PDB entry 1PST | X-ray diffraction, 3.00 A resolution | chains L and M of the 3 polymer chains in the assembly

Chain L:
Molecule: Photosynthetic reaction center
From: Rhodobacter sphaeroides
UniProt: P02954 (RCEL_RHOSH); residues 5-270 here = UniProt positions 5-270
Chain sequence (266 residues; row label = number of the first residue in the row):
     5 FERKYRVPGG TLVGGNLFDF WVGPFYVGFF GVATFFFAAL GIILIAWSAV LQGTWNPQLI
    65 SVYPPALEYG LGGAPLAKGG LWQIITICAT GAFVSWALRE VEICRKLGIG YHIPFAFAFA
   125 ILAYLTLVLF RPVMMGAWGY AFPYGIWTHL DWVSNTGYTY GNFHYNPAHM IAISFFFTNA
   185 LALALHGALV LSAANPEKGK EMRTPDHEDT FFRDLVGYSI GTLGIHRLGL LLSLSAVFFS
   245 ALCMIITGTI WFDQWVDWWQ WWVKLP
Metal / ion sites: bacteriochlorophyll a Mg site 1 near His153 (its only coordinating residue here); bacteriochlorophyll a Mg site 2 near His173 (its only coordinating residue here); Fe ion: His190, His230 (shared with His219(M), Glu234(M), His266(M) of chain M)
Small-molecule neighbours:
  - bacteriochlorophyll a (BCL), molecule 1: Phe97, Phe121, Ala124, Ile125, Ala127, Tyr128, Leu131, Trp156, Val157, Ser158, Thr160, Gly161, Tyr162, Asn166, Phe167, His168, His173, Ala176, Ile177, Phe180, Phe181, Val241, Ser244, Ala245, Cys247, Met248
  - bacteriochlorophyll a (BCL), molecule 2: Phe97, Tyr128, Leu131, Phe146, Ile150, His153, Leu154, Trp156, Val157
  - bacteriochlorophyll a (BCL), molecule 3: His168, Met174, Ile177, Ser178, Phe181, Thr182, Leu185
  - bacteriopheophytin a (BPH), molecule 1: Thr38, Phe41, Ala42, Gly45, Ala93, Ala96, Phe97, Trp100, Glu104, Ile117, Ala120, Phe121, Phe123, Ala124, Tyr128, Phe146, Pro147, Tyr148, Gly149, Ile150, His153, Ser237, Leu238, Val241
  - bacteriopheophytin a (BPH), molecule 2: Val157, Tyr162, His168, Phe181
  - bacteriopheophytin a (BPH), molecule 3: Phe181, Ala184, Leu185, Ala188, Leu189, Phe216, Leu219, Val220
  - ubiquinone-10 (U10), molecule 1: Phe24, Val26, Phe29, Val31, Gly35, Val36, Thr38, Phe39, Trp100, Arg103
  - ubiquinone-10 (U10), molecule 2: Thr182, Leu185, Leu189, His190, Leu193, Glu212, Asp213, Phe216, Val220, Ser223, Ile224, Gly225, Thr226, Ile229, Leu232

Chain M:
Molecule: Photosynthetic reaction center
From: Rhodobacter sphaeroides
UniProt: P02953 (RCEM_RHOSH); numbering as in UniProt (aligned over 6-301)
Chain sequence (296 residues; each row starts with the number of its first residue):
     6 IFSQVQVRGP ADLGMTEDVN LANRSGVGPF STLLGWFGNA QLGPIYLGSL GVLSLFSGLM
    66 WFFTIGIWFW YQAGWNPAVF LRDLFFFSLE PPAPEYGLSF AAPLKEGGLW LIASFFMFVA
   126 VWSWWGRTYL RAQALGMGKH TAWAFLSAIW LWMVLGFIRP ILMGSWSEAV PYGIFSHLDW
   186 TNNFSLVHGN LFYNPFLGLS IAFLYGSALL FAMHGATILA VSRFGGEREL EQIADRGTAA
   246 ERAALFWRWT MGFNATMEGI HRWAIWMAVL VTLTGGIGIL LSGTVVDNWY VWGQNH
Sequence notes: conflict Leu202 (His in P02953)
Metal / ion sites: bacteriochlorophyll a Mg near His182 (its only coordinating residue here); Fe ion: His219, Glu234, His266 (shared with His190(L), His230(L) of chain L)
Small-molecule neighbours:
  - bacteriochlorophyll a (BCL), molecule 1: Met122, Trp157, Leu160, Val175, Ile179, His182, Leu183, Trp185, Thr186
  - bacteriochlorophyll a (BCL), molecule 2: Thr186, Phe197, Tyr210
  - bacteriochlorophyll a (BCL), molecule 3: Phe197, Gly203, Ile206, Ala207, Tyr210, Gly211, Leu214, Met272
  - bacteriopheophytin a (BPH), molecule 1: Ser59, Leu60, Gly63, Leu64, Phe67, Ala125, Val126, Trp129, Thr133, Thr146, Ala149, Phe150, Ser152, Ala153, Ala273, Val274, Val276, Thr277
  - bacteriopheophytin a (BPH), molecule 2: Trp66, Met122, Val126, Phe150, Ala153, Ile154, Leu156, Trp157, Leu160, Thr186, Asn187, Phe189, Ser190, Leu196, Phe197, Leu202, Ser205, Ile206, Leu209, Tyr210, Val276, Thr277, Gly280, Gly281, Ile284
  - bacteriopheophytin a (BPH), molecule 3: Tyr210, Ala213, Leu214, Ala217, Met218, Trp252, Met256
  - spirilloxanthin (CRT): Trp66, Phe67, Phe68, Ile70, Gly71, Ile72, Phe74, Trp75, Phe85, Leu89, Trp115, Leu116, Ser119, Met122, Phe123, Trp157, Met158, Gly161, Phe162, Trp171, Val175, Pro176, Tyr177, Gly178, His182
  - ubiquinone-10 (U10), molecule 1: Ile50, Leu52, Leu60, Trp129
  - ubiquinone-10 (U10), molecule 2: Leu214, Leu215, Met218, His219, Thr222, Ile223, Ala248, Ala249, Trp252, Met256, Phe258, Asn259, Ala260, Thr261, Met262, Ile265, Trp268, Met272

Chain L / chain M interface:
Residue-residue contacts - 176 pairs, chain L then chain M:
  Phe5(L) with Arg241(M); Glu246(M)
  Glu6(L) with Leu250(M); Arg253(M); Trp254(M), hydrogen bond
  Lys8(L) with Glu246(M), salt bridge
  Tyr9(L) with Thr243(M); Glu246(M), hydrogen bond; Arg247(M); Leu250(M), hydrophobic; Trp254(M)
  Arg10(L) with Trp254(M)
  Trp25(L) with Trp254(M)
  Pro28(L) with Arg253(M); Trp254(M)
  Phe29(L) with Thr255(M); Met256(M); Gly257(M)
  Tyr30(L) with Trp254(M), hydrogen bond (backbone-backbone)
  Trp100(L) with Thr255(M)
  Arg103(L) with Trp254(M); Thr255(M), hydrogen bond (side chain-backbone)
  Glu104(L) with Phe251(M)
  Ile107(L) with Phe251(M), hydrophobic; Trp254(M), hydrophobic; Thr255(M)
  Cys108(L) with Phe251(M), hydrophobic
  Lys110(L) with Trp254(M)
  Leu111(L) with Arg247(M), hydrogen bond (backbone-side chain); Phe251(M); Trp254(M), hydrophobic
  Gly112(L) with Arg228(M), hydrogen bond (backbone-side chain); Phe229(M)
  Ile113(L) with Ala225(M); Val226(M), hydrophobic; Phe229(M), hydrophobic; Arg247(M)
  Gly114(L) with Ala225(M), hydrogen bond (backbone-backbone); Arg228(M)
  Tyr115(L) with Ile6(M)
  His116(L) with Ala221(M); Leu224(M), hydrogen bond (side chain-backbone); Ala225(M)
  Ile117(L) with Ala221(M), hydrophobic; Thr222(M); Phe251(M), hydrophobic; Trp252(M), hydrophobic
  Trp151(L) with Tyr198(M), hydrophobic
  Leu154(L) with Phe197(M), hydrophobic
  Val157(L) with Phe197(M), hydrophobic
  Ser158(L) with Phe197(M)
  Tyr162(L) with Asn187(M), hydrogen bond; Ser190(M); Leu191(M)
  Asn166(L) with Leu183(M), hydrogen bond (side chain-backbone); Asp184(M), hydrogen bond; Asn187(M)
  His168(L) with Leu183(M), hydrogen bond (side chain-backbone); Thr186(M)
  Tyr169(L) with Phe180(M), hydrophobic; Asp184(M), hydrogen bond
  Met174(L) with Phe180(M), hydrophobic; Leu183(M), hydrophobic
  Phe180(L) with Ala213(M), hydrophobic
  Asn183(L) with Ala213(M); Phe216(M)
  Ala184(L) with Ala273(M)
  Ala186(L) with Phe216(M)
  Leu187(L) with Ser212(M); Phe216(M), hydrophobic; Ala269(M); Ala273(M), hydrophobic
  Ala188(L) with Ile270(M); Ala273(M)
  His190(L) with Phe216(M); His219(M); Glu234(M), salt bridge; His266(M), hydrogen bond
  Gly191(L) with His266(M)
  Ala192(L) with His145(M); Thr146(M); Ile270(M), hydrophobic
  Val194(L) with Glu234(M); Leu235(M); Ile238(M), hydrophobic; His266(M)
  Leu195(L) with His145(M), hydrogen bond (backbone-side chain); Glu263(M); His266(M); Arg267(M); Ile270(M), hydrophobic
  Ser196(L) with Met142(M); Gly143(M), hydrogen bond (side chain-backbone); His145(M)
  Ala197(L) with Leu235(M), hydrophobic
  Ala198(L) with Leu235(M)
  Asn199(L) with Met142(M); Glu263(M), hydrogen bond; Arg267(M)
  Pro200(L) with Gly141(M); Met142(M)
  Glu201(L) with Gln138(M); Gly141(M), hydrogen bond (backbone-backbone); Met142(M)
  Met206(L) with Leu235(M); Ala239(M), hydrophobic
  Arg207(L) with Leu140(M), hydrogen bond (side chain-backbone); Gly141(M); Met142(M); Leu235(M)
  Thr208(L) with Leu235(M)
  Pro209(L) with Leu235(M)
  His211(L) with Leu140(M); Met142(M)
  Glu212(L) with Leu235(M)
  Asp213(L) with Asn44(M)
  Thr214(L) with Gly19(M), hydrogen bond (side chain-backbone); Met20(M); Thr21(M)
  Phe215(L) with Arg136(M); Ala137(M); Leu140(M), hydrophobic; Met142(M), hydrophobic; Thr146(M)
  Arg217(L) with Gln46(M); Gly48(M); Pro49(M); Ile50(M)
  Asp218(L) with Thr21(M); Ala27(M); Ile50(M); Tyr51(M), hydrogen bond (backbone-backbone); Arg132(M), hydrogen bond (backbone-side chain); Arg136(M), salt bridge
  Leu219(L) with Ile50(M); Trp129(M); Arg132(M), hydrogen bond (backbone-side chain); Thr133(M)
  Val220(L) with Ile50(M)
  Gly221(L) with Leu47(M); Gly48(M), hydrogen bond (backbone-backbone)
  Tyr222(L) with Leu39(M); Gly43(M); Asn44(M), hydrogen bond (side chain-backbone); Gln46(M)
  Ser223(L) with Asn44(M), hydrogen bond (backbone-side chain)
  Ile224(L) with Gly43(M); Asn44(M)
  Gly225(L) with Asn44(M)
  Thr226(L) with Glu232(M)
  Leu227(L) with Leu224(M), hydrophobic; Ser227(M); Glu232(M)
  Ile229(L) with Phe216(M), hydrophobic
  His230(L) with His219(M), hydrogen bond; Gly220(M); Ile223(M); Leu224(M); Glu234(M), salt bridge
  Arg231(L) with Ile6(M), hydrogen bond (side chain-backbone); Phe7(M), hydrogen bond (side chain-backbone); Ser8(M), hydrogen bond; Trp41(M), hydrogen bond (side chain-backbone); Phe42(M), hydrogen bond (side chain-backbone); Leu224(M)
  Leu232(L) with Phe42(M), hydrophobic
  Gly233(L) with Phe216(M)
  Leu234(L) with Ala217(M)
  Ser237(L) with Ala213(M); Ala217(M)
  Trp263(L) with Phe180(M), hydrophobic
  Trp266(L) with Leu86(M), hydrogen bond (side chain-backbone); Arg87(M)
  Val267(L) with Arg87(M); Phe91(M), hydrophobic
  Pro270(L) with Arg87(M)
Other interface residues (no listed pair), chain L (86 interface residues in all): Ala120, Phe181, Leu189, Leu193, Asp210, Gly228, Leu235
Other interface residues (no listed pair), chain M (90 interface residues in all): Asp17, Leu18, Asp88, Phe90, Ala149, Asn195, Leu209, Tyr210, Met218, Met272

In short:
86 residues of chain L and 90 residues of chain M are in contact, with 33 hydrogen bonds and 4 salt bridges.
Polar contacts include Lys8(L)-Glu246(M), His190(L)-Glu234(M) and Asp218(L)-Arg136(M). Bacteriochlorophyll a,
bacteriopheophytin a and ubiquinone-10 are bound between chain L and chain M.
Here chain L is Photosynthetic reaction center and chain M is Photosynthetic reaction center, both from
Rhodobacter sphaeroides. Entry 1PST (Crystallographic analyses of site-directed mutants of the photosynthetic
reaction center from rhodobacter sphaeroides) was determined by X-ray diffraction together with 1PSS from the
same study.
